PDB entry 2H4X | X-ray diffraction, 1.85 A resolution | chains A and B

Chain A (and B):
Name: Bisphosphoglycerate mutase
From: Homo sapiens
Notes: EC 5.4.2.4, 5.4.2.1, 3.1.3.13; chain B of this document is another copy of the same molecule, construct and numbering; everything in this record applies to it too
Reference sequence: P07738 (PMGE_HUMAN); aligned to UniProt positions 1-259 over residues 1-259 (the alignment contains insertions or deletions, so no single offset holds)
Sequence (267 residues; numbered 1 to 267; the number before each row is that of its first residue):
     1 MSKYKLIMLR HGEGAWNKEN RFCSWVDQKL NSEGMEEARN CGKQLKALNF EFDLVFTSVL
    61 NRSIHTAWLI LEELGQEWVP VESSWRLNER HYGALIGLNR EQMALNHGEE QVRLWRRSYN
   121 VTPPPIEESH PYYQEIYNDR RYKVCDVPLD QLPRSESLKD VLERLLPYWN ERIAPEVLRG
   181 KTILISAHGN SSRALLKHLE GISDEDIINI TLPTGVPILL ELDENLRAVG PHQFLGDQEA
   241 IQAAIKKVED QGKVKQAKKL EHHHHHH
Unresolved in the structure: 1, 257-267 (chain B: 1, 255-267)
Sequence notes: expression tag (260-267)
Small-molecule neighbours: 3-phosphoglyceric acid (3PG): R10, R21, F22, C23, S24, E89, R90, Y92, R100, R116, R117, G189, N190, V248
Swiss-Prot annotation at these positions:
  - active site: H11 (Tele-phosphohistidine intermediate), E89 (Proton donor/acceptor)
  - binding site (substrate): R10 to N17, C23, S24, R62, E89 to Y92, R100, R116, R117, G189, N190
  - site: K29 (Not glycated), K46 (Not glycated), K143 (Not glycated), K181 (Not glycated), H188 (Transition state stabilizer), K246 (Not glycated), K247 (Not glycated), K253 (Not glycated), K258 (Not glycated)
  - modified residue: S2 (N-acetylserine), T122 (Phosphothreonine)
  - glycosylation (N-linked (Glc) (glycation) lysine): K3, K5, K18, K43, K159, K197
From the paper describing this entry:
  - conformationally variable residues (loop rearrangement): H11 to E19
  - catalytic residues: E89 (proposed by the authors, not directly observed)

Chain A / chain B interface:
Contacting residue pairs - 31 pairs, chain A then chain B:
  K29(A) - E72(B)  salt bridge
  E51(A) - R140(B)  salt bridge
  F52(A) - R140(B)  hydrogen bond (backbone-side chain)
  D53(A) - R140(B)  salt bridge
  N61(A) - E77(B)
  I64(A) - E77(B)
  I64(A) - W78(B)  hydrophobic
  H65(A) - E72(B)
  H65(A) - E77(B)  salt bridge
  W68(A) - W68(B)
  W68(A) - E77(B)
  E72(A) - K29(B)  salt bridge
  E72(A) - H65(B)
  G75(A) - R141(B)
  Q76(A) - R140(B)  hydrogen bond
  E77(A) - N61(B)
  E77(A) - I64(B)
  E77(A) - H65(B)  salt bridge
  E77(A) - W68(B)
  W78(A) - I64(B)  hydrophobic
  W78(A) - R140(B)
  W78(A) - R141(B)
  W78(A) - V144(B)  hydrophobic
  R140(A) - E51(B)  salt bridge
  R140(A) - F52(B)  hydrogen bond (side chain-backbone)
  R140(A) - D53(B)  salt bridge
  R140(A) - Q76(B)  hydrogen bond
  R140(A) - W78(B)
  R141(A) - G75(B)
  R141(A) - W78(B)
  V144(A) - W78(B)  hydrophobic
Also at the interface, not in a pair above, chain A (22 interface residues in all): V59, L71, V79, V81, S83, D139
Also at the interface, not in a pair above, chain B (22 interface residues in all): V59, L71, V79, V81, S83, D139

In short:
Chain A and chain B each contribute 22 residues to their interface; the contacts include 4 hydrogen bonds and
8 salt bridges. Polar contacts include K29(A)-E72(B), E51(A)-R140(B) and D53(A)-R140(B). Ligands of chain A:
3-phosphoglyceric acid. The paper reports the catalytic residue E89(A); conformational variability at H11(A).
Both chains are Bisphosphoglycerate mutase (Homo sapiens). Entry 2H4X (Human bisphosphoglycerate mutase
complex with 3-phosphoglycerate with crystal growth 90 days) was determined by X-ray diffraction (same
publication as 2A9J, 2F90, 2H4Z and 2HHJ).
